Entry 7YVE (electron microscopy, 3.40 A resolution); this record covers chains B and N of the 9 polymer chains in the assembly.

[Chain B]
Molecule: Spike glycoprotein
From: Severe acute respiratory syndrome coronavirus 2
UniProt: P0DTC2 (SPIKE_SARS2); residue numbers follow UniProt; this construct covers 1-1208
Chain sequence (1288 residues; each row starts with the number of its first residue):
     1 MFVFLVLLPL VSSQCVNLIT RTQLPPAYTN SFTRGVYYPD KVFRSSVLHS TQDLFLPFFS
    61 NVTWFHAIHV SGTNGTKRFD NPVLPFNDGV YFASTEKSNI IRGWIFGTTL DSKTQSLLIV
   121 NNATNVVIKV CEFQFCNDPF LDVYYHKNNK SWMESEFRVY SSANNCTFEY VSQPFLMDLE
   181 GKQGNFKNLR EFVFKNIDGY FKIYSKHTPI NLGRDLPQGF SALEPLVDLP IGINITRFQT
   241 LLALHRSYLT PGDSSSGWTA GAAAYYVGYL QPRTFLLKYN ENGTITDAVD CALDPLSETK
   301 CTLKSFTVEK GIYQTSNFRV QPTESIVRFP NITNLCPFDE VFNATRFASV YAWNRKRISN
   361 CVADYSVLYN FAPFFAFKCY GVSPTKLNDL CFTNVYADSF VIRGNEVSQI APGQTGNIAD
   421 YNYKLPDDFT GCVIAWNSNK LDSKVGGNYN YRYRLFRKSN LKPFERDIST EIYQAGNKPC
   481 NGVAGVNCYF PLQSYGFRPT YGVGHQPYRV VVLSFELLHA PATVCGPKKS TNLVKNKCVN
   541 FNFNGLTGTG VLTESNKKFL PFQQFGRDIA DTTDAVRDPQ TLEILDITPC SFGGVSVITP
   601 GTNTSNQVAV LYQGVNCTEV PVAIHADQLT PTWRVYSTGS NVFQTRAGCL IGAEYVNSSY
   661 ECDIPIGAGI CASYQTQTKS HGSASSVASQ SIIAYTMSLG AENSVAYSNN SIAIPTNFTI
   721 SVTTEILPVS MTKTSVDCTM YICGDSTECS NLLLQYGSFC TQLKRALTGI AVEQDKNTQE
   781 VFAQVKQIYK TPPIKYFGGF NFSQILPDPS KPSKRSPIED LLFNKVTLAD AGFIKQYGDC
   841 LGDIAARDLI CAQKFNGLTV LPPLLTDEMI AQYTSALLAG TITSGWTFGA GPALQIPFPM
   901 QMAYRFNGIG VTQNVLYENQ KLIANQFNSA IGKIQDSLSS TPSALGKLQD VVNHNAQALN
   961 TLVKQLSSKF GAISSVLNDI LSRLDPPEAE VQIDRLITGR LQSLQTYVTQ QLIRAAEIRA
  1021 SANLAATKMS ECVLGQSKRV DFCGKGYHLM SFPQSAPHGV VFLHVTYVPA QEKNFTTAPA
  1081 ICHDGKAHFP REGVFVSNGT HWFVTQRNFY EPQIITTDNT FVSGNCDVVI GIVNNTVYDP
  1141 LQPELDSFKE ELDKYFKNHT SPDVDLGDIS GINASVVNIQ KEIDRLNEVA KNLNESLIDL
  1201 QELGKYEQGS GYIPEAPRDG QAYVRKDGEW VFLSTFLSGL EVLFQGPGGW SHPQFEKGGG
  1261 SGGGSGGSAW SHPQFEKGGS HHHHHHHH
Disordered / not traced: 1-26, 71-79, 143-156, 177-186, 211-214, 621-640, 677-689, 829-854, 1147-1288
Construct notes: variant Ile-19 (Thr in P0DTC2), Asp-142 (Gly in P0DTC2), Gly-213 (Val in P0DTC2), Asp-339 (Gly in P0DTC2), Phe-371 (Ser in P0DTC2), Pro-373 (Ser in P0DTC2), Phe-375 (Ser in P0DTC2), Ala-376 (Thr in P0DTC2), Asn-405 (Asp in P0DTC2), Ser-408 (Arg in P0DTC2), Asn-417 (Lys in P0DTC2), Lys-440 (Asn in P0DTC2), Arg-452 (Leu in P0DTC2), Asn-477 (Ser in P0DTC2), Lys-478 (Thr in P0DTC2), Ala-484 (Glu in P0DTC2), Val-486 (Phe in P0DTC2), Arg-498 (Gln in P0DTC2), Tyr-501 (Asn in P0DTC2), His-505 (Tyr in P0DTC2), Gly-614 (Asp in P0DTC2), Tyr-655 (His in P0DTC2), Ser-658 (Asn in P0DTC2), Lys-679 (Asn in P0DTC2), His-681 (Pro in P0DTC2), Gly-682 (Arg in P0DTC2), Ser-683 (Arg in P0DTC2), Ser-685 (Arg in P0DTC2), Lys-764 (Asn in P0DTC2), Tyr-796 (Asp in P0DTC2), Pro-817 (Phe in P0DTC2), Pro-892 (Ala in P0DTC2), Pro-899 (Ala in P0DTC2), Pro-942 (Ala in P0DTC2), His-954 (Gln in P0DTC2), Lys-969 (Asn in P0DTC2); engineered mutation Pro-986 (Lys in P0DTC2), Pro-987 (Val in P0DTC2); expression tag (1209-1288)
UniProt features mapped onto this chain:
  - region: Asn-280 to Cys-301 (Putative superantigen), Asn-448 to Tyr-451, Tyr-453 to Phe-456 (Immunodominant HLA epitope recognized by the CD8+), Ser-816 to Tyr-837 (Fusion peptide 1), Lys-835 to Phe-855 (Fusion peptide 2), Asp-1163 to Glu-1202 (Heptad repeat 2)
  - site: Arg-815, Ser-816 (Cleavage)
  - glycosylation: Asn-17 (N-linked (GlcNAc...) (complex) asparagine), Asn-61 (N-linked (GlcNAc...) (hybrid) asparagine), Asn-74 (N-linked (GlcNAc...) (complex) asparagine), Asn-122 (N-linked (GlcNAc...) (hybrid) asparagine), Asn-149 (N-linked (GlcNAc...) (complex) asparagine), Asn-165 (N-linked (GlcNAc...) (complex) asparagine), Asn-234 (N-linked (GlcNAc...) (high mannose) asparagine), Asn-282 (N-linked (GlcNAc...) (complex) asparagine), Thr-323 (O-linked (GalNAc) threonine), Ser-325 (O-linked (HexNAc...) serine), Asn-331 (N-linked (GlcNAc...) (complex) asparagine), Asn-343 (N-linked (GlcNAc...) (complex) asparagine), Asn-603 (N-linked (GlcNAc...) (hybrid) asparagine), Asn-616 (N-linked (GlcNAc...) (complex) asparagine), Asn-657 (N-linked (GlcNAc...) (complex) asparagine), Thr-676 (O-linked (GlcNAc...) threonine), Thr-678 (O-linked (GlcNAc...) threonine), Asn-709 (N-linked (GlcNAc...) (high mannose) asparagine), Asn-717 (N-linked (GlcNAc...) (hybrid) asparagine), Asn-801 (N-linked (GlcNAc...) (hybrid) asparagine) and 6 more in UniProt
Disulfides: Cys-131/Cys-166, Cys-291/Cys-301, Cys-336/Cys-361, Cys-379/Cys-432, Cys-391/Cys-525, Cys-480/Cys-488, Cys-538/Cys-590, Cys-617/Cys-649, Cys-662/Cys-671, Cys-738/Cys-760, Cys-743/Cys-749, Cys-1032/Cys-1043, Cys-1082/Cys-1126
Residues lining bound ligands:
  - N-acetylglucosamine (NAG; 2-acetamido-2-deoxy-beta-D-glucopyranose), molecule 1: Thr-108, Asn-234, Thr-236
  - N-acetylglucosamine (NAG), molecule 2: Asp-111, Ser-112, Lys-113, Asn-165
  - N-acetylglucosamine (NAG), molecule 3: Ala-706, Glu-1072, Asn-1074
  - N-acetylglucosamine (NAG), molecule 4: Ser-708, Asn-709, Asn-710
  - N-acetylglucosamine (NAG), molecule 5: Asn-801, Ser-803, Gln-804
  - N-acetylglucosamine (NAG), molecule 6: Asn-1098, Thr-1100, His-1101, Phe-1103

[Chain N]
Molecule: TH027 Fab light chain
From: Homo sapiens
Notes: antibody fragment or engineered binder
Chain sequence (110 residues; row label = number of the first residue in the row):
     1 QSVLTQSPSA SGTPGQRVTI SCSGSRSNIG SNFVYWFHQL PGTAPKLLIH SNDQRPSGVP
    61 DRFSGSNSGT SASLAISGLR SEDEADYYCA AWDDSLSSWV FGGGTKLTVL
Disulfides: Cys-22/Cys-89

[Chain B / chain N interface]
Residue-residue contacts - 6 pairs, chain B then chain N:
  Val-445(B) / Trp-92(N)  hydrophobic
  Val-445(B) / Trp-99(N)  hydrophobic
  Gly-446(B) / Trp-92(N)
  Arg-498(B) / Asp-94(N)  salt bridge
  Pro-499(B) / Phe-33(N)
  Thr-500(B) / Phe-33(N)
Other interface residues (no listed pair), chain N (6 interface residues in all): Ser-31, Asn-32

[Summary]
5 residues of chain B and 6 residues of chain N are in contact, with 1 salt bridge. The salt-bridged pair is
Arg-498(B)/Asp-94(N). Ligands of chain B: 6 copies of N-acetylglucosamine.
Chain B is Spike glycoprotein (Severe acute respiratory syndrome coronavirus 2) and chain N is TH027 Fab light
chain (Homo sapiens); the structure, Omicron BA.4/5 SARS-CoV-2 S in complex with TH027 Fab, was determined by
electron microscopy together with 7YVF, 7YVK, 7YVL, 8GOU and 8GPY from the same study.
